2WHV - chain A; structure by X-ray diffraction, 2.36 A resolution.

# Chain A
Protein: Cadherin-23
From: Mus musculus
Notes: fragment: ec1-2, residues 24-228
UniProt: Q99PF4 (CAD23_MOUSE); residues 2-206 here correspond to UniProt positions 24-228 (UniProt number = residue number + 22)
Chain sequence (214 residues; each row starts with the number of its first residue):
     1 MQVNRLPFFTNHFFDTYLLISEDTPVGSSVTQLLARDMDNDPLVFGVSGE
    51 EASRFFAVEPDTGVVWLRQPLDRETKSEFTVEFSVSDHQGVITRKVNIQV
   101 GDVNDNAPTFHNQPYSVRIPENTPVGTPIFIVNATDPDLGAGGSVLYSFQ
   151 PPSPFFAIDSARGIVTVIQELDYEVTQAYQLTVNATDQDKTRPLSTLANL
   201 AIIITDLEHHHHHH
Disordered / not traced: 209-214
Sequence notes: expression tag (1, 207-214)
Ion coordination: Ca2+ site 1: Asn4, Arg5, Asp37, Asp39, Asp41, Asp87; Ca2+ site 2: Glu22, Asp72, Glu74, Asp105; Ca2+ site 3: Glu22, Glu74, Asp102, Val103, Asp105, Asp138; K+ site 1 near Val47 (its only coordinating residue here); Ca2+ site 4: Asn104, Asn106, Asp136, Asp138, Gly142, Asp187; K+ site 2: Glu121, Glu174, Asp206, Glu208; K+ site 3 near Asn133 (its only coordinating residue here); K+ site 4: Asp136, Gly143
Curated features (UniProtKB/Swiss-Prot):
  - glycosylation (N-linked (GlcNAc...) asparagine): Asn133, Asn184

# Summary
Asn4, Arg5, Asp37, Asp39, Asp41 and Asp87 form the Ca2+ site 1. The Ca2+ site 2 is built by Glu22, Asp72,
Glu74 and Asp105.
Chain A is Cadherin-23 (Mus musculus); the structure, Crystal structure of mouse cadherin-23 EC1-2 (all cation
binding sites occupied by calcium), was determined by X-ray diffraction (same publication as 2WBX, 2WCP and
2WD0).
